6AVW - chain A; structure by X-ray diffraction, 2.14 A resolution.

== Chain A ==
Protein: Carboxylesterase SOBER1
Organism: Arabidopsis thaliana
Notes: EC 3.1.1.-
Reference sequence: Q84WK4 (SOBR1_ARATH); numbering as in UniProt (aligned over 1-228)
Sequence (230 residues; each row starts with the number of its first residue; numbers below 1 keep their minus sign (Gly-1 is residue -1)):
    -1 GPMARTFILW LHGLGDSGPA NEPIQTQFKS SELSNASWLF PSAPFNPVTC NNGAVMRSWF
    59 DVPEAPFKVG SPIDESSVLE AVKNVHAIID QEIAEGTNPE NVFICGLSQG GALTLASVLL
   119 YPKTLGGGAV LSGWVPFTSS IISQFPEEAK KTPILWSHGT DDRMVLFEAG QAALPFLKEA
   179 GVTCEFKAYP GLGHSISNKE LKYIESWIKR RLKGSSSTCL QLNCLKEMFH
Not modelled in the structure: -1 to 1, 212-228
Sequence notes: expression tag (-1 to 0); engineered mutation Ala63 (Leu in Q84WK4)
Swiss-Prot annotation at these positions:
  - active site (Charge relay system): Ser106, Asp160, His192
  - mutagenesis: Ser106 (S106A: Loss of catalytic activity), His192 (H192A: Loss of catalytic activity)
From the paper describing this entry:
  - mutagenesis - F65L: decreased catalytic activity
  - mutagenesis - F65L: increased catalytic activity on hexanoate (C6)
  - mutagenesis - S106A/H192A, H192A: abolished catalytic activity on AvrBsT
  - mutagenesis - H192A: abolished catalytic activity on ACIP1
  - catalytic residues: Ser106, His192
  - mutagenesis - F65L: increased catalytic activity on pNP butyrate (C4)

== In short ==
Curated annotation (UniProt) lists 3 active-site residues and 2 mutagenesis sites. From the paper: catalytic
residues Ser106 and His192; S106A/H192A and H192A abolish catalytic activity on AvrBsT.
Chain A is Carboxylesterase SOBER1 (Arabidopsis thaliana); the structure, Crystal structure of Arabidopsis
thaliana SOBER1 L63A, was determined by X-ray diffraction, deposited together with 6AVV, 6AVX and 6AVY.
